PDB entry 5LH4 | X-ray diffraction, 1.37 A resolution | chain A

[Chain A]
Protein: Cationic trypsin
Source organism: Bos taurus
Notes: EC 3.4.21.4
UniProt: P00760 (TRY1_BOVIN); the construct lacks a stretch of the UniProt sequence and is renumbered around it, so the offset changes along the chain: 16-34 = UniProt 24-42; 37-67 = UniProt 43-73; 69-125 = UniProt 74-130; 127-130 = UniProt 131-134; 6 more segments
Sequence (223 residues; numbered 16 to 245 plus 3 insertion-coded residues; 10 numbers in that range are skipped by the numbering (no residue carries them; nothing is unmodelled there); the number before each row is that of its first residue):
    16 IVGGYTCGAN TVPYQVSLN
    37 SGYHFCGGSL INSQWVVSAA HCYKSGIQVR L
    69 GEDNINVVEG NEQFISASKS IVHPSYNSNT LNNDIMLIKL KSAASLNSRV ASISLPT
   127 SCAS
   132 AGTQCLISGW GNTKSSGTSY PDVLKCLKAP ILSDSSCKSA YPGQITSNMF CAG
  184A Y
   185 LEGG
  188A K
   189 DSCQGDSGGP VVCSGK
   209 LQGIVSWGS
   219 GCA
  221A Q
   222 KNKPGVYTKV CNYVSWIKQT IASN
Disulfide bonds: Cys-22/Cys-157, Cys-42/Cys-58, Cys-128/Cys-232, Cys-136/Cys-201, Cys-168/Cys-182, Cys-191/Cys-220
Bound ions: Ca2+: Glu-70, Asn-72, Val-75, Glu-80
Residues lining bound ligands: 6W4 ((2S,4S)-1-[4-(aminomethyl)phenyl]carbonyl-4-(4-cyclopropyl-1,2,3-triazol-1-yl)-N-(2,2-diphenylethyl)pyrrolidine-2-carboxamide): Tyr-39, His-40, Phe-41, Cys-42, His-57, Cys-58, Tyr-94, Ser-96, Leu-99, Asp-189, Ser-190, Cys-191, Gln-192, Gly-193, Asp-194, Ser-195, Val-213, Ser-214, Trp-215, Gly-216, Gly-219, Cys-220, Gly-226, Tyr-228
UniProt features mapped onto this chain:
  - active site (Charge relay system): His-57, Asp-102, Ser-195
  - binding site (Ca(2+)): Glu-70, Asn-72, Val-75, Glu-80
  - binding site (substrate): Asp-189, Ser-190, Gln-192, Gly-193, Ser-195

[In short]
Ligands of chain A: compound 6W4. Glu-70, Asn-72, Val-75 and Glu-80 form the Ca2+ site. UniProt lists 3
active-site residues, 4 Ca2+-binding residues and 5 substrate-binding residues.
Chain A is Cationic trypsin (Bos taurus); the structure, Trypsin inhibitors for the treatment of pancreatitis
- cpd 1, was determined by X-ray diffraction together with 5LGO and 5LH8 from the same study.
